PDB entry 4N7L | X-ray diffraction, 2.85 A resolution | chains H and M of the 3 polymer chains in the assembly

# Chain H
Name: Reaction center protein H chain
Source organism: Rhodobacter sphaeroides
Notes: engineered mutation(s): L214H
UniProt: P0C0Y7 (RCEH_RHOSH); numbering as in UniProt (aligned over 11-251)
Chain sequence (241 residues; numbered 11 to 251; the number before each row is that of its first residue):
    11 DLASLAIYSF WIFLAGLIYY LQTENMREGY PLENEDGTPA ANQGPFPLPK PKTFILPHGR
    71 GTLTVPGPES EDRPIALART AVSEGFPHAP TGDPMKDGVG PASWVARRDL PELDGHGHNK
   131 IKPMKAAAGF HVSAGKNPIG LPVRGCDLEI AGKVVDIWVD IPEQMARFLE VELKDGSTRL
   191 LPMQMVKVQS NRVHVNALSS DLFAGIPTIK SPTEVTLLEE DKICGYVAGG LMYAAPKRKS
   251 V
Residues lining bound ligands: glucosyl-galactosyl diacyl-glycerol (GGD; nonadec-10-enoic acid 2-[3,4-dihydroxy-6-hydroxymethyl-5-(3,4,5-trihydroxy-6-hydroxymethyl-tetrahydro-pyran-2-yloxy)-tetrahydro-pyran-2-yloxy] -1-octadec-9-enoyloxymethyl-ethyl ester): Ile28, Gln32, Tyr40, Leu42, Asn52, Gln53, Gly54, Pro55, Phe56, Glu94

# Chain M
Name: Reaction center protein M chain
Source organism: Rhodobacter sphaeroides
UniProt: P0C0Y9 (RCEM_RHOSH); residues 1-303 here correspond to UniProt positions 2-304 (UniProt number = residue number + 1)
Chain sequence (303 residues; each row starts with the number of its first residue):
     1 AEYQNIFSQV QVRGPADLGM TEDVNLANRS GVGPFSTLLG WFGNAQLGPI YLGSLGVLSL
    61 FSGLMWFFTI GIWFWYQAGW NPAVFLRDLF FFSLEPPAPE YGLSFAAPLK EGGLWLIASF
   121 FMFVAVWSWW GRTYLRAQAL GMGKHTAWAF LSAIWLWMVL GFIRPILMGS WSEAVPYGIF
   181 SHLDWTNNFS LVHGNLFYNP FHGLSIAFLY GSAHLFAMHG ATILAVSRFG GERELEQIAD
   241 RGTAAERAAL FWRWTMGFNA TMEGIHRWAI WMAVLVTLTG GIGILLSGTV VDNWYVWGQN
   301 HGM
Construct notes: engineered mutation His214 (Leu215 in P0C0Y9)
Bound ions: Zn ion site 1 near His182 (its only coordinating residue here); Zn ion site 2 near His202 (its only coordinating residue here); Zn ion site 3 near His214 (its only coordinating residue here); Fe ion: His219, Glu234, His266 (shared with 2 residues of chain L)
Residues lining bound ligands:
  - 2GO ([methyl 9-acetyl-14-ethyl-20-hydroxy-4,8,13,18-tetramethyl-3-{3-oxo-3-[(3,7,11,15-tetramethylhexadec-2-en-1-yl)oxy]propyl}-3,4,20,21-tetradehydrophorbine-21-carboxylatato(2-)-kappa~4~N~23~,N~24~,N~25~,N~26~]zinc), molecule 1: Ser59, Leu60, Gly63, Leu64, Phe67, Ala125, Val126, Trp129, Thr133, Thr146, Ala149, Phe150, Ala153, Ala273, Val274, Thr277
  - 2GO, molecule 2: Trp66, Phe67, Leu89, Met122, Trp157, Leu160, Val175, Ile179, His182, Leu183, Trp185, Thr186
  - 2GO, molecule 3: Trp66, Met122, Val126, Phe150, Ala153, Ile154, Leu156, Trp157, Leu160, Trp185, Thr186, Asn187, Phe189, Ser190, Asn195, Leu196, Phe197, His202, Ser205, Ile206, Leu209, Tyr210, Val276, Thr277, Gly280, Gly281, Ile284
  - 2GO, molecule 4: Thr186, Phe197, Tyr210
  - 2GO, molecule 5: Phe197, Gly203, Ile206, Ala207, Tyr210, Gly211, His214
  - 2GO, molecule 6: Tyr210, Ala213, His214, Ala217, Met218, Trp252, Thr255, Met256
  - glucosyl-galactosyl diacyl-glycerol (GGD; nonadec-10-enoic acid 2-[3,4-dihydroxy-6-hydroxymethyl-5-(3,4,5-trihydroxy-6-hydroxymethyl-tetrahydro-pyran-2-yloxy)-tetrahydro-pyran-2-yloxy] -1-octadec-9-enoyloxymethyl-ethyl ester): Arg253, Met256, Gly257, Phe258, Trp268
  - 1,2-diacyl-sn-glycero-3-phosphocholine (PC1): Arg29, Ser30, Gly31, Val32, Gly33, Leu47, Gly48, Pro49, Ile50, Leu52, Trp129
  - spheroidene (SPO): Trp66, Phe67, Phe68, Ile70, Gly71, Phe74, Trp75, Phe85, Leu89, Phe105, Trp115, Leu116, Ser119, Phe120, Met122, Phe123, Trp157, Met158, Leu160, Gly161, Phe162, Trp171, Val175, Pro176, Tyr177, Gly178, Ile179, His182
  - ubiquinone-10 (U10): His214, Leu215, Met218, His219, Thr222, Ile223, Ala245, Ala248, Ala249, Trp252, Met256, Phe258, Asn259, Ala260, Thr261, Met262, Ile265, Trp268, Met272
UniProt features mapped onto this chain:
  - binding site ((7R,8Z)-bacteriochlorophyll b): His182, His202
  - binding site (Fe cation): His219, Glu234, His266
  - binding site (a ubiquinone): Trp252

# Interface between chain H and chain M
Contacting residue pairs (111):
  Asp11(H) - Val290(M)
  Asp11(H) - Trp297(M)  hydrogen bond
  Asp11(H) - Gly302(M)
  Leu12(H) - Val290(M)  hydrophobic
  Ala13(H) - Val291(M)  hydrophobic
  Ala13(H) - Trp297(M)
  Ser14(H) - Trp297(M)
  Ser14(H) - Gly302(M)  hydrogen bond (side chain-backbone)
  Ala16(H) - Phe201(M)
  Ile17(H) - Pro200(M)  hydrophobic
  Ile17(H) - Phe201(M)  hydrophobic
  Ile17(H) - Leu204(M)  hydrophobic
  Phe20(H) - Leu204(M)  hydrophobic
  Phe20(H) - Leu275(M)  hydrophobic
  Phe20(H) - Thr279(M)
  Trp21(H) - Leu204(M)  hydrophobic
  Phe23(H) - Leu275(M)  hydrophobic
  Leu27(H) - Trp271(M)
  Leu27(H) - Leu275(M)  hydrophobic
  Tyr30(H) - Arg267(M)  hydrogen bond
  Leu31(H) - Arg267(M)
  Leu31(H) - Trp268(M)
  Gln32(H) - Phe258(M)
  Gln32(H) - Trp268(M)
  Glu34(H) - Arg267(M)
  Asn35(H) - Asn259(M)
  Asn35(H) - Ala260(M)
  Asn35(H) - Thr261(M)  hydrogen bond (side chain-backbone)
  Asn35(H) - Gly264(M)
  Asn35(H) - Ile265(M)  hydrogen bond (side chain-backbone)
  Asn35(H) - Trp268(M)
  Glu38(H) - Ile238(M)
  Glu38(H) - Arg241(M)  salt bridge
  Glu38(H) - Thr261(M)
  Tyr40(H) - Arg253(M)  hydrogen bond
  Leu42(H) - Arg253(M)
  Lys62(H) - Glu263(M)  salt bridge
  Lys62(H) - Arg267(M)
  Phe64(H) - Ile238(M)  hydrophobic
  Phe64(H) - Glu263(M)
  Leu66(H) - Ala239(M)  hydrophobic
  Leu73(H) - Ile238(M)
  Leu73(H) - Ala239(M)
  Glu79(H) - Arg241(M)  salt bridge
  Pro111(H) - Arg247(M)  hydrogen bond (backbone-side chain)
  Ala112(H) - Arg247(M)
  Ser113(H) - Thr243(M)  hydrogen bond (backbone-side chain)
  Ser113(H) - Arg247(M)  hydrogen bond (backbone-side chain)
  Val115(H) - Arg241(M)
  Val115(H) - Gly242(M)
  Val115(H) - Thr243(M)
  Val115(H) - Glu246(M)
  Arg117(H) - Glu236(M)  hydrogen bond (side chain-backbone)
  Arg117(H) - Gln237(M)
  Arg117(H) - Asp240(M)  hydrogen bond (side chain-backbone)
  Arg117(H) - Arg241(M)
  Arg117(H) - Gly242(M)
  Arg118(H) - Asp240(M)  hydrogen bond (backbone-side chain)
  Glu122(H) - Arg233(M)  salt bridge
  Glu122(H) - Glu236(M)
  Gly125(H) - Met20(M)
  His126(H) - Met20(M)
  Ile131(H) - Arg233(M)
  Ala138(H) - Pro15(M)
  Gly139(H) - Arg13(M)
  Gly139(H) - Gly14(M)
  Gly139(H) - Pro15(M)
  Phe140(H) - Arg13(M)
  Phe140(H) - Gly14(M)
  Phe140(H) - Pro15(M)
  His141(H) - Val12(M)
  His141(H) - Arg13(M)  hydrogen bond (backbone-backbone)
  Val142(H) - Gln11(M)
  Ser143(H) - Gln11(M)  hydrogen bond (backbone-backbone)
  Ser143(H) - Val12(M)
  Ser143(H) - Arg13(M)
  Ala144(H) - Val10(M)
  Ala144(H) - Gln11(M)  hydrogen bond (backbone-backbone)
  Ala144(H) - Thr37(M)
  Gly145(H) - Gln9(M)
  Gly145(H) - Trp41(M)
  Lys146(H) - Val10(M)
  Pro172(H) - Asp17(M)
  Glu173(H) - Asn44(M)
  Gln174(H) - Val12(M)
  Gln174(H) - Arg13(M)
  Gln174(H) - Gly14(M)  hydrogen bond (side chain-backbone)
  Gln174(H) - Pro15(M)  hydrogen bond (side chain-backbone)
  Met175(H) - Val12(M)
  Arg177(H) - Glu232(M)  salt bridge
  Arg177(H) - Arg233(M)
  Gln194(H) - Glu2(M)
  Gln194(H) - Tyr3(M)
  Gln194(H) - Asn5(M)
  Gln194(H) - Ser227(M)  hydrogen bond (side chain-backbone)
  Gln194(H) - Arg228(M)
  Met195(H) - Arg228(M)  hydrogen bond
  Val196(H) - Tyr3(M)
  Val196(H) - Gln9(M)  hydrogen bond (backbone-side chain)
  Lys197(H) - Gln9(M)
  Val198(H) - Gln9(M)  hydrogen bond (backbone-side chain)
  Leu227(H) - Arg233(M)
  Leu227(H) - Glu236(M)
  Glu230(H) - Arg233(M)  salt bridge
  Asp231(H) - Gly242(M)
  Asp231(H) - Thr243(M)  hydrogen bond (side chain-backbone)
  Cys234(H) - Arg228(M)  hydrogen bond (side chain-backbone)
  Cys234(H) - Phe229(M)
  Gly235(H) - Arg247(M)
  Ala238(H) - Phe229(M)  hydrophobic
  Leu241(H) - Arg228(M)
Interface residues without a listed pair, chain H (71 interface residues in all): Leu24, Met36, Arg37, Gly110, Trp114, Lys130, Met134, Pro148, Val169, Ala176, Pro192, Met193
Interface residues without a listed pair, chain M (56 interface residues in all): Ala1, Gly19, Phe208, Leu286, Trp294, Met303

# Summary
71 residues of chain H face 56 of chain M across their interface; the contacts include 23 hydrogen bonds and 6
salt bridges. Polar pairs include Glu38(H)-Arg241(M), Lys62(H)-Glu263(M) and Glu79(H)-Arg241(M).
Glucosyl-galactosyl diacyl-glycerol is bound between chain H and chain M.
Chain H is Reaction center protein H chain and chain M is Reaction center protein M chain, both from
Rhodobacter sphaeroides; the structure, Zinc Substituted Reaction Center M(L214H) Variant of Rhodobacter
sphaeroides, was determined by X-ray diffraction together with 4N7K from the same study.
